6PUT - chains A and C of the 6 polymer chains in the assembly; structure by electron microscopy, 2.90 A resolution.

Chain A (and C):
Name: Chimeric Sso7d and HIV-1 integrase
Source organism: Saccharolobus solfataricus (strain ATCC 35092 / DSM 1617 / JCM 11322 / P2)
Notes: chain C of this document is another copy of the same molecule, construct and numbering; everything in this record applies to it too
UniProtKB: chimeric construct of P39476, Q76353: residues -74 to -11 from P39476 (DN7D_SACS2) positions 1-64 (UniProt number = residue number + 75); residues 1-288 from Q76353 positions 1-288 (same numbers)
Chain sequence (383 residues; row label = number of the first residue in the row; numbers below 1 keep their minus sign (Met-94 is residue -94)):
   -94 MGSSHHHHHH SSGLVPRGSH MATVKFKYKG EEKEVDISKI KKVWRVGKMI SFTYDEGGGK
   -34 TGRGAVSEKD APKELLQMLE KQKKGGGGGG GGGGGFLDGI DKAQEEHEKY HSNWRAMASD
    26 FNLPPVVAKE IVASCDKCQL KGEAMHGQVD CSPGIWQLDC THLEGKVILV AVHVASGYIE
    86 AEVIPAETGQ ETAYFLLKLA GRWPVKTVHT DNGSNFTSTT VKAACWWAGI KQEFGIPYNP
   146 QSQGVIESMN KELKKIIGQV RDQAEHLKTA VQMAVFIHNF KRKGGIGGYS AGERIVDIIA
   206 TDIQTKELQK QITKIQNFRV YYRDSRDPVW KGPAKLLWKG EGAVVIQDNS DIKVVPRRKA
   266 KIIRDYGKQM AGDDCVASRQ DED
Unresolved in the structure: -94 to 0, 227-239, 253-256, 262-288 (chain C: -94 to 211, 275-288)
Differences from the reference sequence: expression tag (-94 to -75); linker (-10 to 0)
Metal / ion sites: Zn2+: His12, His16, Cys40, Cys43; Ca2+ site 1: Asp64, Asp116; Ca2+ site 2: Asp64, Glu152 (shared with 1 residue of chain F)
Swiss-Prot annotation at these positions:
  - modified residue (N6-methyllysine): Lys-70, Lys-68, Lys-14, Lys-12, Lys-11
What the authors report for this chain:
  - catalytic residues: Asp64, Asp116, Glu152

Chain A / chain C interface:
Residue-residue contacts (63; chain A residue first):
  Glu48(A) with Arg231(C), salt bridge
  Ala49(A) with Arg231(C)
  Met50(A) with Arg231(C)
  Gln53(A) with Arg228(C); Asp229(C), hydrogen bond (side chain-backbone); Ser230(C); Asp232(C), hydrogen bond (side chain-backbone); Lys264(C), hydrogen bond
  Asp55(A) with Arg263(C)
  Cys56(A) with Trp235(C), hydrophobic; Arg263(C), hydrogen bond (backbone-backbone); Lys264(C); Ala265(C)
  Ser57(A) with Arg263(C)
  Pro58(A) with Arg262(C)
  Val79(A) with Lys266(C)
  Ala80(A) with Lys266(C)
  Ile191(A) with Tyr226(C), hydrogen bond (backbone-side chain); Ile268(C), hydrophobic
  Gly192(A) with Asp270(C)
  Tyr194(A) with Ile268(C), hydrophobic; Arg269(C); Asp270(C), hydrogen bond; Tyr271(C), hydrogen bond (side chain-backbone)
  Asp202(A) with Ile268(C); Arg269(C), hydrogen bond (side chain-backbone); Tyr271(C)
  Ile203(A) with Ile267(C); Ile268(C), hydrophobic
  Thr206(A) with Phe223(C); Ile267(C); Ile268(C); Arg269(C), hydrogen bond (side chain-backbone)
  Asp207(A) with Lys244(C), salt bridge
  Gln209(A) with Phe223(C)
  Thr210(A) with Ile220(C); Phe223(C); Leu241(C); Lys244(C)
  Lys211(A) with Lys244(C)
  Leu213(A) with Gln216(C); Lys219(C); Ile220(C)
  Gln214(A) with Ile220(C); Trp243(C); Lys244(C)
  Gln216(A) with Gln216(C)
  Ile217(A) with Gln216(C); Ile217(C), hydrophobic
  Ile220(A) with Leu213(C), hydrophobic
  Gln221(A) with Leu213(C); Ile217(C)
  Leu242(A) with Trp243(C)
  Trp243(A) with Gln221(C); Leu242(C); Ile257(C), hydrophobic
  Ala248(A) with Ile257(C), hydrophobic
  Val250(A) with Val250(C), hydrophobic; Ile257(C), hydrophobic
  Ile257(A) with Trp243(C), hydrophobic; Ala248(C), hydrophobic; Val259(C), hydrophobic
  Val259(A) with Ile257(C), hydrophobic
Other interface residues (no listed pair), chain A (34 interface residues in all): Val54, Ala205
Other interface residues (no listed pair), chain C (35 interface residues in all): Pro233, Gln252, Gly272

Summary:
The interface between chain A and chain C involves 34 residues on one side and 35 on the other; the contacts
include 9 hydrogen bonds and 2 salt bridges. Polar pairs include Glu48(A)-Arg231(C), Asp207(A)-Lys244(C) and
Gln53(A)-Asp229(C). His12(A), His16(A), Cys40(A) and Cys43(A) form the Zn2+ site. From the paper: catalytic
residues Asp64(A), Asp116(A) and Glu152(A).
Both chains are Chimeric Sso7d and HIV-1 integrase (Saccharolobus solfataricus (strain ATCC 35092 / DSM 1617 /
JCM 11322 / P2)). Entry 6PUT (Structure of HIV cleaved synaptic complex (CSC) intasome bound with calcium) was
determined by electron microscopy, deposited together with 6PUW, 6PUY, 6PUZ and 6V3K.
